4A4J - chain A; structure by X-ray diffraction, 1.25 A resolution.

# Chain A
Name: Copper-transporting atpase pacs
Notes: EC 3.6.3.54
Reference sequence: P73241 (ATCS_SYNY3); numbering as in UniProt (aligned over 2-70)
Chain sequence (69 residues; each row starts with the number of its first residue):
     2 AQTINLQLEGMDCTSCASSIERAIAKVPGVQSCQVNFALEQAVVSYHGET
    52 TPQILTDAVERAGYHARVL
Differences from the reference sequence: conflict Asp-13 (Arg in P73241), Thr-15 (Ala in P73241), Ser-16 (Ala in P73241)
Ion coordination: Zn2+: Asp-13, Cys-14, Cys-17
Swiss-Prot annotation at these positions:
  - binding site (a metal cation): Cys-14, Cys-17
Reported in the primary citation:
  - Zn2+ coordination: Asp-13, Cys-14, Cys-17, His-48

# Summary
Asp-13, Cys-14 and Cys-17 coordinate Zn2+. Curated annotation (UniProt) lists metal cation-binding residues
Cys-14 and Cys-17. From the paper: Zn2+ coordination by Asp-13, Cys-14 and Cys-17 among others.
Chain A is Copper-transporting atpase pacs; the structure, Crosstalk between Cu(I) and Zn(II) homeostasis, was
determined by X-ray diffraction together with 4A47 and 4A48 from the same study.
